9MRX - chains G and H of the 11 polymer chains in the assembly; structure by electron microscopy, 3.75 A resolution.

== Chain G ==
Protein: Kiwa protein KwaA
From: Escherichia coli
Reference sequence: P0DW45 (KWAA_ECORM); residues 1-195 here = UniProt positions 1-195
Sequence (195 residues; row label = number of the first residue in the row):
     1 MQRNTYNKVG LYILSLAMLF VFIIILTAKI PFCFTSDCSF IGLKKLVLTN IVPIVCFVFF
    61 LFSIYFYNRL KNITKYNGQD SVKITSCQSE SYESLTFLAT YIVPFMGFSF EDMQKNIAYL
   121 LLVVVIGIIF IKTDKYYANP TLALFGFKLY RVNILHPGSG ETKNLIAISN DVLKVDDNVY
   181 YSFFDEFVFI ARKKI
Disulfides: Cys33-Cys38

== Chain H ==
Protein: Kiwa protein KwaB
From: Escherichia coli
Reference sequence: P0DW46 (KWAB_ECORM); residue numbers follow UniProt; this construct covers 1-315
Sequence (315 residues; numbered 1 to 315; the number before each row is that of its first residue):
     1 MTTQQLKEKI SKIIDNFSGI RVVFTTTANE LKLSRIEGSA LNSIAEGFID KIKEDIINNE
    61 DLTSPLLSNF DDRKNALFKF DYEQYPEEFN KITQAIAIPP NSQDYYNPLN KFTDVKGIII
   121 LISGDNKCLA LYKNKTNLAV LRNSRKMFNL VPDPDGYLKQ LPNEILRLDF NYDLFSIGED
   181 FYIKNHKTLE TQMKFHQVIE AQAVIALNSL RDSLLIEDIS GLEKSSREIS FARKLAKISK
   241 HSPVLGKIDT KTIIDYVSQH KYLSAILQIN EAGDKLLIKT KTSQKHFIKL MSDDYLQSDL
   301 TKIIYMSIAK DRLDE

== How chain G and chain H interact ==
Residue-residue contacts - 32 pairs, chain G then chain H:
  Lys75(G) with Gly38(H)
  Tyr76(G) with Arg35(H); Tyr105(H)
  Asn77(G) with Ser34(H), hydrogen bond (side chain-backbone); Ile36(H), hydrogen bond (backbone-backbone); Leu41(H)
  Gln79(G) with Gly19(H); Ile20(H), hydrogen bond (backbone-backbone); Leu41(H)
  Asp80(G) with Gly19(H); Ile20(H); Arg21(H), salt bridge
  Ser81(G) with Ser18(H), hydrogen bond (side chain-backbone)
  Ile154(G) with Pro100(H), hydrophobic
  His156(G) with Arg21(H); Pro100(H)
  Pro157(G) with Asn126(H)
  Gly158(G) with Ile96(H); Cys128(H)
  Ser159(G) with Ala97(H), hydrogen bond (side chain-backbone); Ile98(H); Pro99(H)
  Thr162(G) with Asn101(H)
  Tyr180(G) with Ser18(H), hydrogen bond (side chain-backbone)
  Tyr181(G) with Arg21(H); Pro100(H)
  Phe183(G) with Pro100(H); Asn101(H)
  Phe184(G) with Gln103(H)
  Asp185(G) with Gln103(H)
  Glu186(G) with Asn101(H); Gln103(H)
Other interface residues (no listed pair), chain G (19 interface residues in all): Leu155
Other interface residues (no listed pair), chain H (23 interface residues in all): Glu37, Asn42, Ser123, Lys127

== In short ==
19 residues of chain G and 23 residues of chain H are in contact; the contacts include 6 hydrogen bonds and 1
salt bridge. Polar pairs include Asp80(G)-Arg21(H), Asn77(G)-Ser34(H) and Ser81(G)-Ser18(H).
Chain G is Kiwa protein KwaA and chain H is Kiwa protein KwaB, both from Escherichia coli; the structure,
Cryo-EM structure of KwaA-KwaB complex, was determined by electron microscopy.
